Entry 6TE0 (electron microscopy, 3.92 A resolution); this record covers chains G and I of the 23 polymer chains in the assembly.

== Chain G ==
Name: ATP synthase F1 subunit gamma protein
Organism: Euglena gracilis
Sequence (306 residues; each row starts with the number of its first residue):
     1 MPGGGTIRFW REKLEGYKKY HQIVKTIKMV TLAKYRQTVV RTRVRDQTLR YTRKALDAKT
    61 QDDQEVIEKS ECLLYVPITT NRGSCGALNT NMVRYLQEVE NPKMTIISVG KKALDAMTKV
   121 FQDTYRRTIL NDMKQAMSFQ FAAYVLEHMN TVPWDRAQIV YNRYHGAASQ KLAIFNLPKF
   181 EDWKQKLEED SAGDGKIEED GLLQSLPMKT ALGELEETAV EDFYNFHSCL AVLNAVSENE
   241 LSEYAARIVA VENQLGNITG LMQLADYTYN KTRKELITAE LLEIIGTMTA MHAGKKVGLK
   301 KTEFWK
Disordered / not traced: 1-2, 306

== Chain I ==
Name: ATP synthase subunit epsilon
Organism: Euglena gracilis
Sequence (76 residues; row label = number of the first residue in the row):
     1 MSWRDAGISY LRYLSIVTRC IHEVQKEGPL LTKNVRFSTI GWKSLYLDHG ATKEYTAIPA
    61 ELEKIPENQV AQQHHA
Disordered / not traced: 1, 68-76

== Interface between chain G and chain I ==
Contacting residue pairs (51):
  Leu114(G) - Leu47(I)
  Thr118(G) - Leu47(I)
  Arg126(G) - Tyr46(I)
  Arg127(G) - Leu45(I)
  Arg127(G) - Tyr46(I)
  Arg127(G) - Tyr55(I)
  Thr128(G) - Ser44(I)
  Thr128(G) - Leu45(I)  hydrogen bond (backbone-backbone)
  Ile129(G) - Lys43(I)
  Leu130(G) - Trp42(I)
  Leu130(G) - Lys43(I)  hydrogen bond (backbone-backbone)
  Leu130(G) - Leu45(I)  hydrophobic
  Asn131(G) - Trp42(I)
  Asp132(G) - Gly41(I)
  Asp132(G) - Trp42(I)  hydrogen bond (side chain-backbone)
  Lys134(G) - Arg36(I)  hydrogen bond (backbone-side chain)
  Gln135(G) - Arg36(I)
  Gln135(G) - Thr39(I)
  Ala136(G) - Arg36(I)
  Met137(G) - Phe37(I)
  Ser138(G) - Arg36(I)  hydrogen bond (side chain-backbone)
  Ser138(G) - Phe37(I)  hydrogen bond (side chain-backbone)
  Ser138(G) - Ser38(I)
  Phe139(G) - Leu11(I)  hydrophobic
  Phe139(G) - Leu14(I)  hydrophobic
  Gln140(G) - Ser15(I)
  Gln140(G) - Ser38(I)  hydrogen bond (side chain-backbone)
  Gln140(G) - Thr39(I)  hydrogen bond (side chain-backbone)
  Gln140(G) - Ile40(I)
  Gln140(G) - Trp42(I)
  Gln140(G) - Leu62(I)
  Phe141(G) - Trp42(I)  hydrophobic
  Ala143(G) - Leu11(I)  hydrophobic
  Tyr144(G) - Trp42(I)
  Tyr144(G) - Ser44(I)  hydrogen bond
  Tyr144(G) - Ile58(I)  hydrogen bond (side chain-backbone)
  Tyr144(G) - Pro59(I)
  Tyr144(G) - Ala60(I)
  Leu146(G) - Leu11(I)  hydrophobic
  Glu147(G) - Ser9(I)
  Glu147(G) - Arg12(I)  salt bridge
  Glu147(G) - Ile58(I)
  Glu147(G) - Pro66(I)
  His148(G) - Ser44(I)
  His148(G) - Tyr55(I)
  His148(G) - Ile58(I)
  Thr151(G) - Ile58(I)
  Thr218(G) - Arg4(I)
  Asp222(G) - Arg4(I)  salt bridge
  Asp222(G) - Tyr10(I)
  Asn225(G) - Leu11(I)
Other interface residues (no listed pair), chain G (29 interface residues in all): Asp115, Phe226, Cys229
Other interface residues (no listed pair), chain I (26 interface residues in all): Thr52

== In short ==
29 residues of chain G and 26 residues of chain I are in contact, with 10 hydrogen bonds and 2 salt bridges.
Polar pairs include Glu147(G)-Arg12(I), Asp222(G)-Arg4(I) and Asp132(G)-Trp42(I).
Chain G is ATP synthase F1 subunit gamma protein and chain I is ATP synthase subunit epsilon, both from
Euglena gracilis; the structure, Cryo-EM structure of Euglena gracilis mitochondrial ATP synthase,
OSCP/F1/c-ring, rotational state 3, was determined by electron microscopy (same publication as 6TDU, 6TDV,
6TDW, 6TDX, 6TDY and 6TDZ).
